PDB entry 8WPZ | electron microscopy, 3.90 A resolution | chains D and J of the 16 polymer chains in the assembly

[Chain D (and J)]
Name: Ribulose bisphosphate carboxylase large chain
Organism: Synechococcus elongatus PCC 7942
Notes: EC 4.1.1.39; chain J of this document is another copy of the same molecule, construct and numbering; everything in this record applies to it too
UniProtKB: Q31NB3 (RBL_SYNE7); residue numbers follow UniProt; this construct covers 1-472
Sequence (472 residues; numbered 1 to 472; the number before each row is that of its first residue):
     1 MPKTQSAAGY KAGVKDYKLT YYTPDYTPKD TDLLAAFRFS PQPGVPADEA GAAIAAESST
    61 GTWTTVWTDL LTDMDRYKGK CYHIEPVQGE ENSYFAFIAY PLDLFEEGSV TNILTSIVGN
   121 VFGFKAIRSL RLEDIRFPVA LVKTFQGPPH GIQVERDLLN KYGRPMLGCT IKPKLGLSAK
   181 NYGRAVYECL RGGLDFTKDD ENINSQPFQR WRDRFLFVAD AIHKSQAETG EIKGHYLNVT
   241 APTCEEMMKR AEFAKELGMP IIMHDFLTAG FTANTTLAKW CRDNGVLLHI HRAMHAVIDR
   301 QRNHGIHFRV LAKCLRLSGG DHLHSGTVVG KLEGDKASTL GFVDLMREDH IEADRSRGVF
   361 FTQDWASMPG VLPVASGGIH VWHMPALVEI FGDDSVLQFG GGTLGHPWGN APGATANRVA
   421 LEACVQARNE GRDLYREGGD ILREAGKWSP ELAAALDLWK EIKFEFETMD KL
Disordered / not traced: 1-9, 470-472 (chain J: 1-9, 472)

[Chain D / chain J interface]
Contacting residue pairs (11):
  Asp30(D) - Asp30(J)
  Arg76(D) - Ser367(J)  hydrogen bond
  Asp103(D) - Ser367(J)  hydrogen bond
  Ala140(D) - Ala140(J)  hydrophobic
  Ala140(D) - Lys143(J)
  Lys143(D) - Leu102(J)
  Lys143(D) - Ala140(J)
  Lys143(D) - Thr144(J)
  Thr144(D) - Lys143(J)
  Ser367(D) - Arg76(J)  hydrogen bond
  Ser367(D) - Asp103(J)  hydrogen bond
Interface residues without a listed pair, chain D (9 interface residues in all): Leu102, Val139
Interface residues without a listed pair, chain J (11 interface residues in all): Glu107, Val139, Ala366

[In short]
9 residues of chain D face 11 of chain J across their interface; the contacts include 4 hydrogen bonds. Polar
pairs include Arg76(D)-Ser367(J) and Asp103(D)-Ser367(J).
Both chains are Ribulose bisphosphate carboxylase large chain (Synechococcus elongatus PCC 7942). Entry 8WPZ
(Cryo-ET structure of RuBisCO at 3.9 angstroms from Synechococcus elongatus PCC 7942) was determined by
electron microscopy.
